6GSA - chains A and B of the 5 polymer chains in the assembly; structure by electron microscopy, 4.20 A resolution (low resolution: residue-level contacts below are approximate; hydrogen-bond / salt-bridge calls are withheld).

# Chain A (and B)
Molecule: Centromere DNA-binding protein complex CBF3 subunit B
From: Saccharomyces cerevisiae
Notes: engineered mutation(s): Truncation of the N-terminal domain, UNP residues 1-46; chain B of this document is another copy of the same molecule, construct and numbering; everything in this record applies to it too
Reference sequence: P40969 (CBF3B_YEAST); residue numbers follow UniProt; this construct covers 47-608
Sequence (584 residues; row label = number of the first residue in the row):
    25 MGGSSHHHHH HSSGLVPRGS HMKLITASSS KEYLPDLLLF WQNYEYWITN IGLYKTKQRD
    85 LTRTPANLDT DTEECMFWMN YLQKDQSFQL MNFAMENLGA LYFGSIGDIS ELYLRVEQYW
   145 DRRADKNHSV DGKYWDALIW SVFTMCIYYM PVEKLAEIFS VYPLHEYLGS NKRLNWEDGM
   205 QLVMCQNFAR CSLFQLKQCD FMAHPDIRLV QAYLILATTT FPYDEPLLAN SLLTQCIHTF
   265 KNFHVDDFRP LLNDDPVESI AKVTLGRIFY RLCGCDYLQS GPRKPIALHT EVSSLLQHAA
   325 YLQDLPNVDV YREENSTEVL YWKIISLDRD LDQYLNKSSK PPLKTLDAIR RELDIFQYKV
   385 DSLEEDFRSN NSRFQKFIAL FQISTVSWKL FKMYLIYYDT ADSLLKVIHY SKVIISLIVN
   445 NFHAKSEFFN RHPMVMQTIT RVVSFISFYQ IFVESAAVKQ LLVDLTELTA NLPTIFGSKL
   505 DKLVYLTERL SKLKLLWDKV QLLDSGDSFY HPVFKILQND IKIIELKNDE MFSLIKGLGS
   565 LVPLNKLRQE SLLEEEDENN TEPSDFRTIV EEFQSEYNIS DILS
Unresolved in the structure: 25-53, 321-329, 566-587 (chain B: 25-53, 318-338, 566-587)
Differences from the reference sequence: initiating methionine (25); expression tag (26-46)
Disulfides: Cys-99/Cys-215
Swiss-Prot annotation at these positions:
  - modified residue: Ser-575 (Phosphoserine)

# How chain A and chain B interact
Contacting residue pairs (99; chain A residue first):
  Leu-85(A) / Val-154(B)
  Leu-85(A) / Asp-155(B)
  Leu-85(A) / His-228(B)
  Leu-85(A) / Asp-230(B)
  Thr-88(A) / Ser-153(B)
  Thr-88(A) / Val-154(B)
  Thr-88(A) / His-228(B)
  Pro-89(A) / Val-154(B)
  Ala-90(A) / His-152(B)
  Ala-90(A) / Val-154(B)
  Asn-91(A) / Gln-222(B)
  Asn-91(A) / Asp-224(B)
  Leu-92(A) / Lys-150(B)
  Leu-92(A) / Asn-151(B)
  Leu-92(A) / His-152(B)
  Leu-92(A) / Gln-222(B)
  Glu-135(A) / Gly-563(B)
  Arg-139(A) / Gly-563(B)
  Arg-139(A) / Ser-564(B)
  His-152(A) / Pro-89(B)
  His-152(A) / Ala-90(B)
  His-152(A) / Leu-92(B)
  Ser-153(A) / Leu-85(B)
  Ser-153(A) / Thr-86(B)
  Ser-153(A) / Thr-88(B)
  Ser-153(A) / Ala-90(B)
  Val-154(A) / Leu-85(B)
  Val-154(A) / Thr-88(B)
  Val-154(A) / Ala-90(B)
  Asp-155(A) / Leu-85(B)
  Lys-157(A) / Leu-92(B)
  Trp-159(A) / Gly-561(B)
  Trp-159(A) / Leu-562(B)
  Lys-221(A) / Asp-224(B)
  Gln-222(A) / Asn-91(B)
  Gln-222(A) / Leu-92(B)
  Asp-224(A) / Lys-221(B)
  Phe-225(A) / Met-226(B)
  Met-226(A) / Phe-225(B)
  Met-226(A) / Leu-251(B)
  Met-226(A) / Leu-252(B)
  Met-226(A) / Ser-255(B)
  Met-226(A) / Leu-256(B)
  Met-226(A) / Gln-259(B)
  His-228(A) / Leu-85(B)
  His-228(A) / Thr-88(B)
  Pro-229(A) / Leu-251(B)
  Asp-230(A) / Leu-85(B)
  Asp-230(A) / Ser-557(B)
  Ile-231(A) / Leu-558(B)
  Arg-232(A) / Gly-561(B)
  Gln-235(A) / Leu-562(B)
  Leu-251(A) / Met-226(B)
  Leu-251(A) / Ala-227(B)
  Leu-251(A) / Pro-229(B)
  Leu-252(A) / Met-226(B)
  Leu-252(A) / Ala-227(B)
  Ser-255(A) / Met-226(B)
  Leu-256(A) / Met-226(B)
  Thr-258(A) / Thr-258(B)
  Thr-258(A) / His-262(B)
  Gln-259(A) / Met-226(B)
  Gln-259(A) / Gln-259(B)
  His-262(A) / Thr-258(B)
  His-262(A) / Arg-307(B)
  His-262(A) / Pro-309(B)
  His-262(A) / Ile-310(B)
  Lys-265(A) / Pro-309(B)
  Asn-266(A) / Leu-251(B)
  Asn-266(A) / Arg-307(B)
  Phe-267(A) / Glu-554(B)
  Phe-267(A) / Leu-558(B)
  His-268(A) / Pro-306(B)
  His-268(A) / Arg-307(B)
  Val-281(A) / Ile-559(B)
  Val-281(A) / Leu-565(B)
  Ala-285(A) / Leu-558(B)
  Ala-285(A) / Leu-562(B)
  Thr-288(A) / Leu-562(B)
  Pro-306(A) / His-268(B)
  Arg-307(A) / His-262(B)
  Arg-307(A) / Asn-266(B)
  Arg-307(A) / His-268(B)
  Pro-309(A) / His-262(B)
  Pro-309(A) / Lys-265(B)
  Ile-310(A) / His-262(B)
  Glu-554(A) / Phe-267(B)
  Met-555(A) / Val-269(B)
  Ser-557(A) / Asp-230(B)
  Ser-557(A) / Phe-267(B)
  Leu-558(A) / Ile-231(B)
  Leu-558(A) / Phe-267(B)
  Leu-558(A) / Ala-285(B)
  Gly-561(A) / Trp-159(B)
  Gly-561(A) / Arg-232(B)
  Leu-562(A) / Ile-231(B)
  Leu-562(A) / Gln-235(B)
  Leu-562(A) / Thr-288(B)
  Leu-565(A) / Val-281(B)
Interface residues without a listed pair, chain A (62 interface residues in all): Arg-83, Thr-86, Lys-150, Ala-227, Asn-254, Ile-261, Val-269, Glu-282, Leu-289, Ile-292, Ile-559, Lys-560
Interface residues without a listed pair, chain B (63 interface residues in all): Arg-83, Thr-94, Lys-157, Tyr-158, Glu-282, Leu-289, Lys-308, Met-555, Lys-560

# Summary
Chain A and chain B form an interface of 62 and 63 residues respectively.
Chain A and chain B are both Centromere DNA-binding protein complex CBF3 subunit B (Saccharomyces cerevisiae);
the structure, Core Centromere Binding Factor 3 (CBF3) with monomeric Ndc10, was determined by electron
microscopy (same publication as 6FE8).
